PDB entry 2IH8 | X-ray diffraction, 2.00 A resolution | chain A

== Chain A ==
Name: Laccase-1
From: Melanocarpus albomyces
Notes: EC 1.10.3.2
UniProt: Q70KY3 (LAC1_MELAO); residues 1-559 here correspond to UniProt positions 51-609 (UniProt number = residue number + 50)
Sequence (559 residues; numbered 1 to 559; the number before each row is that of its first residue):
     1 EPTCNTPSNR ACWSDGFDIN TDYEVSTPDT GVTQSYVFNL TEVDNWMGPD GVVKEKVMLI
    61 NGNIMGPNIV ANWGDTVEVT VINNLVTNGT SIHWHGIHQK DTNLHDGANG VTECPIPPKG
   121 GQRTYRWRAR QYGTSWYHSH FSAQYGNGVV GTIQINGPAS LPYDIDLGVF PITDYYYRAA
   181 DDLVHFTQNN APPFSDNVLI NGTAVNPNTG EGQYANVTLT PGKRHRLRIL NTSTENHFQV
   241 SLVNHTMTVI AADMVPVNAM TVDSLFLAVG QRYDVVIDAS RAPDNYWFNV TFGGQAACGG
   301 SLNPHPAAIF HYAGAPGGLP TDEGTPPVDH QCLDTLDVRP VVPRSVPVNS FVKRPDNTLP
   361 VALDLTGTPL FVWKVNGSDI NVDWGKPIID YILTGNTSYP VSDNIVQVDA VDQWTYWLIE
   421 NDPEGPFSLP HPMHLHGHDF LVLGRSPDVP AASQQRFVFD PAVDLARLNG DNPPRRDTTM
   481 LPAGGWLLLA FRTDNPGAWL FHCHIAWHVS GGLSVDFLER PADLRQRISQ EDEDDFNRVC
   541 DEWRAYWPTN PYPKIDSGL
Disulfides: Cys4-Cys12, Cys114-Cys540, Cys298-Cys332
Covalent attachments: N-acetylglucosamine (NAG) linked to Asn39, Asn201, Asn216, Asn244, Asn289, Asn376, Asn396; glycan linked to Asn88
Metal / ion sites: Cu ion site 1: His93, His434 (together with chloride ion, oxygen molecule); Cu ion site 2: His95, His138, His504 (together with oxygen molecule); Cu ion site 3: His140, His436, His502 (together with oxygen molecule); Cu ion site 4: His431, Cys503, His508
Residues lining bound ligands: oxygen molecule (OXY): His93, His95, His138, His140, His434, His436, His502, His504
Curated features (UniProtKB/Swiss-Prot):
  - binding site (Cu cation): His93, His95, His138, His140, His431, His434, His436, His502, Cys503, His504, His508
  - glycosylation (N-linked (GlcNAc...) asparagine): Asn39, Asn88, Asn201, Asn216, Asn244, Asn289, Asn376, Asn396

== Overview ==
Chain A binds oxygen molecule. Covalently linked N-acetylglucosamine: at Asn39, Asn201, Asn216, Asn244, Asn289
and Asn376 and 1 more. The Cu ion site 1 is built by His93 and His434. Curated annotation (UniProt) lists 11
Cu cation-binding residues.
Chain A is Laccase-1 (Melanocarpus albomyces); the structure, A low-dose crystal structure of a recombinant
Melanocarpus albomyces laccase, was determined by X-ray diffraction (same publication as 2IH9).
